6IY2 - chains D and J of the 11 polymer chains in the assembly; structure by electron microscopy, 3.47 A resolution.

# Chain D
Name: Histone H2B
Source organism: Xenopus laevis
Reference sequence: A0A1L8FQA5 (A0A1L8FQA5_XENLA); residues 26-125 here correspond to UniProt positions 27-126 (UniProt number = residue number + 1)
Sequence (100 residues; numbered 26 to 125; the number before each row is that of its first residue):
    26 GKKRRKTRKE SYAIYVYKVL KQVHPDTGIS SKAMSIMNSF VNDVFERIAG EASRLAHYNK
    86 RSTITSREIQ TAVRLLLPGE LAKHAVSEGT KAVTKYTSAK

# Chain J
Molecule: 147-nt DNA strand
Sequence (147 nucleotides; numbered 1 to 147; the number before each row is that of its first residue):
     1 ATCTGCAACA GTCCTAACAT TCACCTCTTG TGTGTTTGTG TCTGTTCGCC ATCCCGTCTC
    61 CGCTCGTCAC TTATCCTTCA CTTTCCAGAG GGTCCCCCCG CAGACCCCGG CGACCCTCAG
   121 GTCGGCCGAC TGCGGCACAG TTTTGAT

# Chain D / chain J interface
Contacting residue pairs (19):
  Arg30(D) with DT26(J), salt bridge to the phosphate; DC27(J), salt bridge to the phosphate; DC105(J), salt bridge to the phosphate
  Thr32(D) with DA104(J), hydrogen bond to the phosphate
  Arg33(D) with DC25(J), base contact; DT26(J), hydrogen bond to the base; DC27(J), sugar contact
  Tyr42(D) with DA19(J), sugar contact; DT20(J), hydrogen bond to the phosphate
  Gly53(D) with DA19(J), phosphate contact
  Ile54(D) with DA19(J), hydrogen bond to the phosphate
  Ser55(D) with DC18(J), hydrogen bond to the phosphate
  Ser56(D) with DC18(J), hydrogen bond to the phosphate
  Arg86(D) with DT39(J), phosphate contact; DG40(J), salt bridge to the phosphate
  Ser87(D) with DG38(J), hydrogen bond to the phosphate; DT39(J), hydrogen bond to the phosphate
  Thr88(D) with DG38(J), phosphate contact; DT39(J), hydrogen bond to the phosphate
Also at the interface, not in a pair above, chain D (14 interface residues in all): Arg29, Lys85, Arg92
Also at the interface, not in a pair above, chain J (12 interface residues in all): DG103

# Overview
14 residues of chain D face 12 of chain J across their interface; the contacts include 9 hydrogen bonds and 4
salt bridges. Among the polar pairs are Arg33(D)-DT26(J), Thr32(D)-DA104(J) and Tyr42(D)-DT20(J).
Here chain D is Histone H2B (Xenopus laevis) and chain J is a 147-nt DNA strand. Entry 6IY2 (Structure of
Snf2-MMTV-A nucleosome complex at shl2 in ADP state) was determined by electron microscopy together with 5Z3U,
5Z3V, 5Z3L, 5Z3O and 6IY3 from the same study.
